PDB entry 6IWH | X-ray diffraction, 1.95 A resolution | chains A and B of the 3 polymer chains in the assembly

Chain A:
Molecule: MHC class I antigen
Source organism: Macaca mulatta
Reference sequence: B2ZHY7 (B2ZHY7_MACMU); residues 1-276 here correspond to UniProt positions 22-297 (UniProt number = residue number + 21)
Amino-acid sequence (276 residues; row label = number of the first residue in the row):
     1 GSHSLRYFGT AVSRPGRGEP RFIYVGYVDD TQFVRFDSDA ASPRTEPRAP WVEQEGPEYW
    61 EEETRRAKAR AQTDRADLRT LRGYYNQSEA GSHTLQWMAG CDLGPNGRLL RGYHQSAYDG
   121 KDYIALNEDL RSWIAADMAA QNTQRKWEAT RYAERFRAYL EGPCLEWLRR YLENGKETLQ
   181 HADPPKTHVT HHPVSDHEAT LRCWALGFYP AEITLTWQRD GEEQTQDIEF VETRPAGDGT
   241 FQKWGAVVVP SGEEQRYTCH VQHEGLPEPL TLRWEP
Cystine bridges: C101-C164, C203-C259
Sequence notes: engineered mutation E128 (Arg149 in B2ZHY7), E177 (Lys198 in B2ZHY7), E223 (Asp244 in B2ZHY7), E264 (Lys285 in B2ZHY7)
Metal / ion sites: Na+ site 1: T178, H181, D183 (together with 1,2-ethanediol); Na+ site 2: Q262, H263, L266; Na+ site 3: E264 (together with 1,2-ethanediol) (shared with E16(B) of chain B)

Chain B:
Molecule: Beta-2-microglobulin
Source organism: Macaca mulatta
Reference sequence: Q6V7J5 (B2MG_MACMU); residues 0-99 here correspond to UniProt positions 20-119 (UniProt number = residue number + 20)
Amino-acid sequence (100 residues; numbered 0 to 99; the number before each row is that of its first residue; numbering starts at 0):
     0 AIQRTPKIQV YSRHPPENGK PNFLNCYVSG FHPSDIEVDL LKNGEKMGKV EHSDLSFSKD
    60 WSFYLLYYTE FTPNEKDEYA CRVNHVTLSG PRTVKWDRDM
Cystine bridges: C25-C80
Metal / ion sites: Na+ site 1: E16 (together with 1,2-ethanediol) (shared with E264(A) of chain A); Na+ site 2 near I35 (its only coordinating residue here); Na+ site 3: H84, L87

How chain A and chain B interact:
Pairs across the interface (52):
  F8(A) - F56(B)  hydrophobic
  G9(A) - F56(B)
  T10(A) - F56(B)
  T10(A) - F62(B)
  V12(A) - S33(B)
  R14(A) - D34(B)  salt bridge
  V25(A) - D53(B)
  V25(A) - L54(B)
  Y27(A) - S55(B)  hydrogen bond
  Y27(A) - Y63(B)
  Q32(A) - D53(B)  hydrogen bond
  R35(A) - D53(B)  salt bridge
  R48(A) - D53(B)  salt bridge
  Q96(A) - H31(B)  hydrogen bond
  Q96(A) - F56(B)
  Q96(A) - W60(B)  hydrogen bond (side chain-backbone)
  Q96(A) - F62(B)
  W97(A) - F56(B)
  Q115(A) - W60(B)
  S116(A) - W60(B)
  A117(A) - W60(B)  hydrophobic
  D119(A) - A0(B)
  D119(A) - I1(B)  hydrogen bond (backbone-backbone)
  D119(A) - H31(B)
  G120(A) - I1(B)
  G120(A) - H31(B)
  K121(A) - I1(B)
  D122(A) - W60(B)  hydrogen bond
  H192(A) - D98(B)  salt bridge
  R202(A) - D98(B)  hydrogen bond (side chain-backbone)
  R202(A) - M99(B)
  W204(A) - D98(B)
  W204(A) - M99(B)
  L206(A) - P14(B)  hydrophobic
  V231(A) - Q8(B)
  E232(A) - K6(B)
  E232(A) - Q8(B)
  R234(A) - Q8(B)  hydrogen bond
  R234(A) - Y10(B)
  R234(A) - Y26(B)
  R234(A) - M99(B)  hydrogen bond (side chain-backbone)
  P235(A) - Y10(B)  hydrogen bond (backbone-side chain)
  P235(A) - Y26(B)
  A236(A) - R12(B)  hydrogen bond (backbone-side chain)
  A236(A) - N24(B)  hydrogen bond (backbone-side chain)
  G237(A) - R12(B)  hydrogen bond (backbone-side chain)
  G237(A) - L65(B)
  D238(A) - R12(B)
  Q242(A) - Y10(B)
  Q242(A) - S11(B)  hydrogen bond (side chain-backbone)
  Q242(A) - R12(B)  hydrogen bond (side chain-backbone)
  W244(A) - M99(B)  hydrogen bond (side chain-backbone)
Interface residues without a listed pair, chain A (36 interface residues in all): I23, T94, M98, T233
Interface residues without a listed pair, chain B (26 interface residues in all): H13, P32, D59

Overview:
Chain A and chain B form an interface of 36 and 26 residues respectively, with 16 hydrogen bonds and 4 salt
bridges. Among the polar pairs are R14(A)-D34(B), R35(A)-D53(B) and R48(A)-D53(B). T178(A), H181(A) and
D183(A) coordinate Na+ site 1.
Chain A is MHC class I antigen and chain B is Beta-2-microglobulin, both from Macaca mulatta; the structure,
Crystal structure of rhesus macaque MHC class I molecule Mamu-B*05104 complexed with C14-GGGI lipopeptide, was
determined by X-ray diffraction, deposited together with 6IWG.
